PDB entry 4N21 | X-ray diffraction, 1.99 A resolution | chains A and C of the 3 polymer chains in the assembly

== Chain A (and C) ==
Name: GP2 Ectodomain
Source organism: CAS virus
Notes: chain C of this document is another copy of the same molecule, construct and numbering; everything in this record applies to it too
Amino-acid sequence (130 residues; each row starts with the number of its first residue):
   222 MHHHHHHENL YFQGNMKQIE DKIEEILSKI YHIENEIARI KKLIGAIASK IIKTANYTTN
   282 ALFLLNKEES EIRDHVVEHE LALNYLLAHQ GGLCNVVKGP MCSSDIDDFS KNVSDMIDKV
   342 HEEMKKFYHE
Unresolved in the structure: 222-228 (chain C: 222-227)
From the paper describing this entry:
  - mutagenesis - C323S: unchanged stability

== Interface between chain A and chain C ==
Pairs across the interface - 83 pairs, chain A then chain C:
  Phe233(A) with Phe233(C), hydrophobic; Gln234(C)
  Met237(A) with Met237(C), hydrophobic
  Ile240(A) with Met237(C), hydrophobic; Ile240(C), hydrophobic; Glu241(C); Ile244(C), hydrophobic
  Lys243(A) with Ile244(C); Leu248(C)
  Ile244(A) with Ile244(C), hydrophobic
  Ile247(A) with Ile244(C), hydrophobic; Ile247(C), hydrophobic; Ile251(C), hydrophobic
  Ile251(A) with Ile251(C), hydrophobic
  Ile254(A) with Ile254(C), hydrophobic; Ile258(C), hydrophobic
  Glu257(A) with Lys262(C), salt bridge
  Ile261(A) with Lys262(C); Ile265(C), hydrophobic
  Leu264(A) with Ile265(C), hydrophobic; Glu351(C)
  Ile265(A) with Ile265(C), hydrophobic
  Ala267(A) with Glu351(C)
  Ile268(A) with Ile265(C), hydrophobic; Ile272(C), hydrophobic; Phe348(C), hydrophobic
  Lys271(A) with Glu344(C); Lys347(C); Glu351(C), salt bridge
  Ile272(A) with Ile272(C), hydrophobic
  Lys274(A) with Glu344(C), salt bridge
  Thr275(A) with Val341(C); Met345(C)
  Tyr278(A) with Met337(C); Lys340(C); Val341(C), hydrophobic; Glu344(C)
  Thr279(A) with Thr279(C); Leu283(C); Val341(C)
  Asn281(A) with Met337(C)
  Ala282(A) with Leu283(C), hydrophobic; Met337(C), hydrophobic
  Leu283(A) with Leu283(C), hydrophobic
  Leu285(A) with Phe330(C); Asn333(C)
  Leu286(A) with Leu283(C), hydrophobic; Asn287(C); Glu290(C)
  Lys288(A) with Asp328(C), salt bridge; Phe330(C)
  Glu289(A) with Glu290(C); Arg294(C); Asp328(C); Asp329(C); Phe330(C), hydrogen bond (side chain-backbone)
  Glu290(A) with Glu290(C), hydrogen bond (backbone-side chain)
  Glu292(A) with Ile327(C); Asp328(C), hydrogen bond (side chain-backbone)
  Ile293(A) with Glu290(C); Ile293(C), hydrophobic; Arg294(C); Ile327(C), hydrophobic
  His296(A) with Val297(C); Glu301(C), salt bridge; Cys323(C); Ser325(C), hydrogen bond (side chain-backbone); Ile327(C)
  Val297(A) with Val297(C), hydrophobic
  Glu299(A) with Val318(C); Cys323(C), hydrogen bond
  His300(A) with Val297(C); His300(C); Glu301(C), salt bridge; Leu304(C)
  Leu302(A) with Val318(C), hydrophobic
  Ala303(A) with Leu314(C), hydrophobic; Val318(C), hydrophobic
  Leu304(A) with Leu304(C), hydrophobic
  Tyr306(A) with Gln311(C), hydrogen bond
  Leu307(A) with Leu304(C), hydrophobic; Leu307(C), hydrophobic; Leu308(C), hydrophobic
Interface residues without a listed pair, chain A (42 interface residues in all): Asn236, Lys250, Ile258
Interface residues without a listed pair, chain C (54 interface residues in all): Asn230, Glu255, Ile261, Ala269, Ala276, Leu286, Val317, Asp326, Ser331, Val334

== In short ==
42 residues of chain A face 54 of chain C across their interface; the contacts include 6 hydrogen bonds and 6
salt bridges. Polar pairs include Glu257(A)-Lys262(C), Lys271(A)-Glu351(C) and Lys274(A)-Glu344(C). From the
paper: C323S of chain A leaves stability unchanged.
Chain A and chain C are both GP2 Ectodomain (CAS virus); the structure, Crystal structure of the GP2 Core
Domain from the California Academy of Science Virus, was determined by X-ray diffraction together with 4N23
from the same study.
